Entry 8FU9 (electron microscopy, 3.52 A resolution); this record covers chains A and C of the 3 polymer chains in the assembly.

# Chain A (and C)
Molecule: Spike glycoprotein
Source organism: Severe acute respiratory syndrome coronavirus 2
Notes: chain C of this document is another copy of the same molecule, construct and numbering; everything in this record applies to it too
UniProt: P0DTC2 (SPIKE_SARS2); aligned to UniProt positions 1-1188 over residues 1-1188 (the alignment contains insertions or deletions, so no single offset holds)
Amino-acid sequence (1188 residues; each row starts with the number of its first residue):
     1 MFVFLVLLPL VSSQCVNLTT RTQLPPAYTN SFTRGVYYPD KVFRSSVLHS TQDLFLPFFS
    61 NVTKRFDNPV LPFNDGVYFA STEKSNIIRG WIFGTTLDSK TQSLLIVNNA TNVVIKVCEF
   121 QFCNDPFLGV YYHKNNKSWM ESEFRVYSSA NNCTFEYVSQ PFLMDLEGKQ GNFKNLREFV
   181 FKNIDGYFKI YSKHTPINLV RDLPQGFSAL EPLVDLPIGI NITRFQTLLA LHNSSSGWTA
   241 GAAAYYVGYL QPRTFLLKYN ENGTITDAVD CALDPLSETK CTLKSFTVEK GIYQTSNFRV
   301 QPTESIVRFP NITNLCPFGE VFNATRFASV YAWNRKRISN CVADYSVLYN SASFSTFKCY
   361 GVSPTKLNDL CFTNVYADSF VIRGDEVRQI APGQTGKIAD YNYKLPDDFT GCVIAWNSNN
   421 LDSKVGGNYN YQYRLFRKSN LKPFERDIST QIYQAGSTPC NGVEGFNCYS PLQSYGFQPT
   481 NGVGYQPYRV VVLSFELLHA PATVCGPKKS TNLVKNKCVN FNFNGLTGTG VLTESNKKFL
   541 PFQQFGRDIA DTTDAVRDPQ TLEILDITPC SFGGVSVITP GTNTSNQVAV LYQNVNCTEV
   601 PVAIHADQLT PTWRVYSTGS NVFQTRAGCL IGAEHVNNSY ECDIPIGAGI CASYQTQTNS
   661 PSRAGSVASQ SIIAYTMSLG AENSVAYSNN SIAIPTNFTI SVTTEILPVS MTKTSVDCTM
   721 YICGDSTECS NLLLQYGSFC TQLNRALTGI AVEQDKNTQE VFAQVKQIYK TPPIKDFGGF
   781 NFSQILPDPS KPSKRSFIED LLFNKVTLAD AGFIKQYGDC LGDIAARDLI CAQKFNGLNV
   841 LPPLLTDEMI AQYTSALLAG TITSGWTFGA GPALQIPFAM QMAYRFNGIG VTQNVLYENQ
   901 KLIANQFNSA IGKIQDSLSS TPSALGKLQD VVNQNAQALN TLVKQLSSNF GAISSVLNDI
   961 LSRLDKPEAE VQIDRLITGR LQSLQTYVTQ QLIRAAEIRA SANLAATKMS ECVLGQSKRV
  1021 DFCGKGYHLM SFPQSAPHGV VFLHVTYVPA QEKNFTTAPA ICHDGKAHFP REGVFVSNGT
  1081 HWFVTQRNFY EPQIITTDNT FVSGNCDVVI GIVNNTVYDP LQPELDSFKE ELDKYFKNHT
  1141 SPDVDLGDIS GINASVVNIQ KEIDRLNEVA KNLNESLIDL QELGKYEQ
Not modelled in the structure: 1-13, 602-617, 657-669, 808-833, 1127-1188 (chain C: 1-13, 602-619, 657-669, 808-833, 1127-1188)
Construct notes: engineered mutation Asn233 (Asp253 in P0DTC2), Gln432 (Leu452 in P0DTC2), Ser470 (Phe490 in P0DTC2), Asn594 (Asp614 in P0DTC2), Asn839 (Thr859 in P0DTC2), Pro872 (Ala892 in P0DTC2), Pro922 (Ala942 in P0DTC2), Pro967 (Val987 in P0DTC2); conflict Gln451 (Glu471 in P0DTC2), Ser662 (Arg682 in P0DTC2), Gly665 (Arg685 in P0DTC2)
Glycans and other covalent adducts: N-acetylglucosamine (NAG) linked to Asn61, Asn109, Asn262, Asn311, Asn583, Asn596, Asn637, Asn689, Asn697, Asn781, Asn1054, Asn1078, Asn1114
Swiss-Prot annotation at these positions:
  - glycosylation: Asn17 (N-linked (GlcNAc...) (complex) asparagine), Asn61 (N-linked (GlcNAc...) (hybrid) asparagine), Asn74 (N-linked (GlcNAc...) (complex) asparagine), Thr676 (O-linked (GlcNAc...) threonine), Asn1158 (N-linked (GlcNAc...) (complex) asparagine)
What the authors report for this chain:
  - mutagenesis - P9L, S12P, S13I, C15F: decreased binding to COVA1-22
  - mutagenesis - P9L: unchanged binding to DH1055, S2M11, or S309

# Chain A / chain C interface
Residue-residue contacts (174):
  Tyr38(A) with Leu540(C)
  Asp40(A) with His499(C), salt bridge; Phe542(C); Gln543(C), hydrogen bond (backbone-side chain)
  Lys41(A) with His499(C); Phe545(C)
  Val42(A) with Phe539(C), hydrophobic; Gln543(C); Phe545(C), hydrogen bond (backbone-backbone); Gly546(C); Arg547(C)
  Phe43(A) with Arg547(C)
  Arg44(A) with Lys537(C); Asp554(C), salt bridge; Ala555(C); Asp566(C), salt bridge
  Lys100(A) with Ser449(C)
  Tyr187(A) with Tyr376(C)
  Glu211(A) with Phe542(C)
  Pro212(A) with Phe542(C), hydrophobic
  Asp215(A) with Arg337(C), salt bridge; Asn374(C); Tyr376(C)
  Pro217(A) with Tyr376(C)
  Gly219(A) with Phe444(C); Glu445(C); Arg446(C), hydrogen bond (backbone-backbone)
  Asn221(A) with Glu445(C)
  Tyr349(A) with Thr395(C); Lys397(C); Asp400(C), hydrogen bond
  Asn350(A) with Lys397(C), hydrogen bond (backbone-side chain); Tyr401(C), hydrogen bond
  Ser351(A) with Lys397(C), hydrogen bond (backbone-side chain)
  Ala352(A) with Lys397(C)
  Ser355(A) with Arg388(C), hydrogen bond (backbone-side chain)
  Thr356(A) with Arg388(C)
  Gly393(A) with Asp965(C); Pro967(C)
  Thr395(A) with Asp965(C)
  Asp407(A) with Lys966(C), salt bridge
  Asp717(A) with Asn297(C)
  Met720(A) with Arg299(C); Phe572(C), hydrophobic
  Asp725(A) with Arg299(C), salt bridge; Thr529(C)
  Gln735(A) with Ser948(C), hydrogen bond (backbone-side chain); Asn949(C); Phe950(C); Gly951(C)
  Tyr736(A) with Phe950(C), hydrophobic; Arg975(C)
  Gly737(A) with Gln945(C); Ser948(C), hydrogen bond (backbone-side chain)
  Ser738(A) with Thr941(C); Gln945(C), hydrogen bond (backbone-side chain)
  Phe739(A) with Gln945(C); Phe950(C), hydrophobic; Gln982(C); Ser983(C); Thr986(C)
  Gln742(A) with Thr941(C); Gln945(C); Thr986(C)
  Arg745(A) with Gln937(C), hydrogen bond
  Thr748(A) with Gln294(C), hydrogen bond
  Lys766(A) with Gly680(C); Ala681(C)
  Gln767(A) with Ala681(C); Asn683(C), hydrogen bond
  Ile768(A) with Leu679(C); Ala681(C), hydrogen bond (backbone-backbone); Glu682(C); Asn683(C), hydrogen bond (backbone-backbone)
  Tyr769(A) with Asn683(C); Val685(C), hydrophobic
  Lys770(A) with Glu682(C), salt bridge; Asn683(C), hydrogen bond (backbone-backbone)
  Lys775(A) with Tyr687(C)
  Asp776(A) with Tyr687(C)
  Phe777(A) with Tyr687(C)
  Gly837(A) with Phe572(C)
  Leu838(A) with Phe572(C)
  Asn839(A) with Asn594(C), hydrogen bond
  Val840(A) with Asn594(C), hydrogen bond (backbone-side chain)
  Leu841(A) with Gln593(C)
  Pro842(A) with Ala627(C), hydrophobic
  Pro843(A) with Gly647(C); Ala648(C), hydrogen bond (backbone-backbone)
  Leu844(A) with Pro645(C), hydrophobic; Gly647(C); Ala648(C); Gly649(C), hydrogen bond (backbone-backbone); Met677(C), hydrophobic
  Thr846(A) with Ala648(C); Gly649(C)
  Met849(A) with Gly649(C); Met677(C), hydrophobic; Leu679(C)
  Gln852(A) with Leu679(C)
  Tyr853(A) with Leu679(C)
  Thr863(A) with Val685(C); Tyr687(C)
  Trp866(A) with Tyr1027(C), hydrogen bond
  Phe868(A) with Lys1025(C)
  Gly869(A) with Asp1021(C); Lys1025(C), hydrogen bond (backbone-side chain)
  Ala870(A) with Lys1025(C); Gly1026(C); Tyr1027(C), hydrophobic; Val1048(C)
  Pro872(A) with Pro1049(C); Glu1052(C)
  Ala873(A) with Val685(C), hydrophobic
  Leu874(A) with Ala693(C); Glu1052(C)
  Gln875(A) with Val685(C); Ala686(C), hydrogen bond (side chain-backbone); Ser691(C), hydrogen bond; Ile692(C); Ala693(C), hydrogen bond (backbone-backbone); Asn1054(C), hydrogen bond
  Ile876(A) with Tyr687(C); Ser691(C)
  Pro877(A) with Tyr687(C), hydrophobic; Ser688(C); Asn689(C); Ser691(C); Thr1057(C)
  Phe878(A) with Tyr687(C), hydrogen bond (backbone-side chain)
  Met880(A) with Thr1057(C); Ala1058(C); Pro1059(C); Val1074(C), hydrophobic
  Tyr884(A) with Arg1087(C)
  Thr892(A) with Phe1101(C)
  Gln893(A) with Phe1069(C); Pro1070(C), hydrogen bond (side chain-backbone); Phe1101(C)
  Asn894(A) with Phe1069(C); Ser1103(C), hydrogen bond
  Tyr897(A) with Pro1059(C), hydrophobic; Phe1069(C), hydrophobic
  Glu898(A) with Val1108(C); Val1109(C)
  Gln900(A) with Ile1110(C)
  Val943(A) with Ala550(C)
  Lys944(A) with Ile549(C)
  Ser947(A) with Ala550(C)
  Val956(A) with Asp551(C)
  Asn958(A) with Thr527(C), hydrogen bond (side chain-backbone); Gly528(C)
  Ser962(A) with Leu370(C); Gly525(C)
  Arg963(A) with Gly361(C), hydrogen bond (side chain-backbone); Val362(C); Ser363(C), hydrogen bond (backbone-backbone); Thr410(C); Leu497(C)
  Leu964(A) with Gly361(C)
  Asp965(A) with Ser363(C); Thr365(C)
  Asp974(A) with Arg975(C), salt bridge
  Gln985(A) with Gln982(C), hydrogen bond
  Leu992(A) with Gln990(C)
  Arg999(A) with Glu997(C)
  Thr1007(A) with Arg1019(C)
  Ser1010(A) with Val1020(C)
  Glu1011(A) with Arg1019(C), salt bridge
  Leu1014(A) with Val1020(C); Asp1021(C)
  Arg1019(A) with Arg1019(C)
  Glu1124(A) with Leu1121(C); Leu1125(C)
Interface residues without a listed pair, chain A (112 interface residues in all): His49, Asn262, Pro364, Thr365, Pro772, Phe835, Asn836, Leu845, Ile862, Thr867, Gly871, Ile953, Ser955, Leu981, Gln982, Thr989, Ile993, Gly1015, Leu1121
Interface residues without a listed pair, chain C (114 interface residues in all): Lys538, Pro569, Ile646, Ile650, Ser684, Asn690, Pro695, Gly979, Thr989, Ile993, Gln1122

# Overview
112 residues of chain A face 114 of chain C across their interface; the contacts include 34 hydrogen bonds and
9 salt bridges. Polar pairs include Asp40(A)-His499(C), Arg44(A)-Asp554(C) and Arg44(A)-Asp566(C). From the
paper: P9L, S12P and S13I of chain A, among others, reduce binding to COVA1-22; P9L of chain A leaves binding
to DH1055, S2M11, or S309 unchanged.
Both chains are Spike glycoprotein (Severe acute respiratory syndrome coronavirus 2). Entry 8FU9 (Structure of
Covid Spike variant deltaN25 with one erect RBD) was determined by electron microscopy, deposited together
with 8FU7 and 8FU8.
